4PN0 - chains A and B; structure by X-ray diffraction, 2.60 A resolution.

== Chain A (and B) ==
Protein: mRNA-capping enzyme subunit beta
Organism: Schizosaccharomyces pombe
Notes: EC 3.1.3.33; chain B of this document is another copy of the same molecule, construct and numbering; everything in this record applies to it too
UniProt: Q9P6Q6 (CET1_SCHPO); residues 1-303 here = UniProt positions 1-303
Amino-acid sequence (304 residues; numbered 0 to 303; the number before each row is that of its first residue; numbering starts at 0):
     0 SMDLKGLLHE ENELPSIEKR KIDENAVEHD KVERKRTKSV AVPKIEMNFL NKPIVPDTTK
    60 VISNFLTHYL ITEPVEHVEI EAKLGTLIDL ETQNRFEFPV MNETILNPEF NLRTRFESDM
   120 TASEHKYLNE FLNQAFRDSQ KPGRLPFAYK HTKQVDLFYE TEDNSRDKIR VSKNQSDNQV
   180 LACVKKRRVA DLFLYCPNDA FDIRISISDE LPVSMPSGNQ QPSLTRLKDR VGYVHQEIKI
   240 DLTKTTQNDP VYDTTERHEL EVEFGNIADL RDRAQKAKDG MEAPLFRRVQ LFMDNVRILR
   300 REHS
Unresolved in the structure: 0-39, 162-164 (chain B: 0-39, 162-165)
Sequence notes: cloning artifact (0)
From the paper describing this entry:
  - catalytic residues: Glu78, Glu80, Arg169, Lys185, Lys227, Arg229, Asp240, Glu260, Glu262 (proposed by the authors, not directly observed)
  - mutagenesis - E78A, E80A, E260A: abolished catalytic activity (citing earlier work)
  - self-association interface (contacts with another copy of this molecule): Lys43 to Val54
  - mutagenesis - M100A, N197A, N197R: unchanged growth
  - mutagenesis - F64A, H67A, M100R: decreased growth
  - mutagenesis - F64A, H67A: decreased expression
  - mutagenesis - M100A, M100R: unchanged expression
  - mutagenesis - M100A, M100R: unchanged catalytic activity
  - mutagenesis - M100A, M100R: unchanged binding to BODIPY-Pol2-CTD-PO4

== Interface between chain A and chain B ==
Residue-residue contacts - 108 pairs, chain A then chain B:
  Ala40(A) with Gly142(B)
  Pro42(A) with Gly142(B); Leu144(B)
  Lys43(A) with Leu144(B)
  Ile44(A) with Leu144(B), hydrophobic; Gln235(B)
  Glu45(A) with Arg143(B), salt bridge; Leu144(B), hydrogen bond (side chain-backbone); His234(B), salt bridge; Gln235(B), hydrogen bond (backbone-side chain); Leu290(B)
  Met46(A) with Leu290(B)
  Asn47(A) with His234(B); Leu290(B); Asn294(B); Ile297(B)
  Phe48(A) with Arg143(B), hydrogen bond (backbone-side chain); Phe146(B), hydrophobic; His234(B); Ile239(B), hydrophobic; Asn294(B), hydrogen bond (backbone-side chain); Ile297(B), hydrophobic; Leu298(B), hydrophobic
  Leu49(A) with Phe130(B), hydrophobic; Ala134(B), hydrophobic; Arg143(B); Ile297(B), hydrophobic
  Asn50(A) with Arg143(B)
  Ile53(A) with Ile297(B), hydrophobic; Arg300(B)
  Val54(A) with Arg300(B), hydrogen bond (backbone-side chain)
  Pro55(A) with Arg300(B)
  Asp56(A) with Asn101(B); Glu102(B), hydrogen bond (side chain-backbone); Asn197(B), hydrogen bond; Asp198(B); Arg300(B), salt bridge
  Thr57(A) with Asn101(B)
  Lys59(A) with Arg300(B)
  Val60(A) with Met100(B); Asn197(B)
  Phe97(A) with Phe97(B), hydrophobic; Pro98(B), hydrophobic
  Pro98(A) with Phe97(B), hydrophobic; Leu105(B); Asn106(B), hydrogen bond (backbone-backbone); Phe109(B), hydrophobic
  Val99(A) with Phe97(B), hydrophobic; Thr103(B); Ile104(B); Asn106(B), hydrogen bond (backbone-side chain)
  Met100(A) with Val60(B); Ile104(B), hydrogen bond (backbone-backbone); Leu105(B); Asn106(B), hydrogen bond; Leu191(B), hydrophobic
  Asn101(A) with Asp56(B); Thr57(B); Glu102(B), hydrogen bond (side chain-backbone); Thr103(B); Ile104(B), hydrogen bond (side chain-backbone)
  Glu102(A) with Asp56(B); Asn101(B), hydrogen bond (backbone-side chain)
  Thr103(A) with Val99(B); Asn101(B); Thr103(B)
  Ile104(A) with Val99(B); Met100(B), hydrogen bond (backbone-backbone); Asn101(B), hydrogen bond (backbone-side chain)
  Leu105(A) with Pro98(B); Met100(B)
  Asn106(A) with Pro98(B), hydrogen bond (backbone-backbone); Met100(B)
  Glu108(A) with Pro98(B)
  Phe109(A) with Pro98(B), hydrophobic
  Phe130(A) with Phe48(B), hydrophobic
  Gly142(A) with Ala40(B); Pro42(B)
  Arg143(A) with Glu45(B), salt bridge; Phe48(B), hydrogen bond (side chain-backbone); Leu49(B); Asn50(B)
  Leu144(A) with Pro42(B); Lys43(B); Glu45(B), hydrogen bond (backbone-side chain)
  Phe146(A) with Phe48(B), hydrophobic
  Asn197(A) with Asp56(B), hydrogen bond
  His234(A) with Glu45(B), salt bridge; Asn47(B); Phe48(B)
  Gln235(A) with Ile44(B); Glu45(B), hydrogen bond (side chain-backbone)
  Ile239(A) with Phe48(B), hydrophobic
  Leu290(A) with Glu45(B); Met46(B); Asn47(B)
  Asp293(A) with Met46(B)
  Asn294(A) with Asn47(B); Phe48(B), hydrogen bond (side chain-backbone)
  Ile297(A) with Asn47(B); Phe48(B), hydrophobic; Leu49(B), hydrophobic; Ile53(B), hydrophobic
  Leu298(A) with Phe48(B), hydrophobic
  Arg300(A) with Val54(B), hydrogen bond (side chain-backbone); Pro55(B); Asp56(B), salt bridge; Lys59(B)
Other interface residues (no listed pair), chain A (50 interface residues in all): Val41, Leu131, Ala134, Asp198, Arg296, Arg299
Other interface residues (no listed pair), chain B (50 interface residues in all): Val41, Pro107, Leu131, Asp293, Arg299

== Overview ==
Chain A and chain B each contribute 50 residues to their interface, with 23 hydrogen bonds and 6 salt bridges.
Among the polar pairs are Glu45(A)-Arg143(B), Glu45(A)-His234(B) and Asp56(A)-Arg300(B). From the paper:
catalytic residues Glu78(A), Glu80(A) and Arg169(A) among others; E78A, E80A and E260A of chain A abolish
catalytic activity; 9 substitutions were tested in all.
Chain A and chain B are both mRNA-capping enzyme subunit beta (Schizosaccharomyces pombe); the structure,
Structure of S. pombe Pct1 RNA triphosphatase, was determined by X-ray diffraction, deposited together with
4PN1.
